Entry 1FRL (X-ray diffraction, 2.30 A resolution); this record covers chain A.

Chain A:
Protein: Ferredoxin
From: Azotobacter vinelandii
UniProt: P00214 (FER1_AZOVI); numbering as in UniProt (aligned over 1-106)
Chain sequence (106 residues; row label = number of the first residue in the row):
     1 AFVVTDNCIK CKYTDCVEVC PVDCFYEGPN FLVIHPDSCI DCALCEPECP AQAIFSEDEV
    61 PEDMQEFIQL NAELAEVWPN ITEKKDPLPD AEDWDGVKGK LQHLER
Construct notes: conflict Ser38 (Glu in P00214)
Bound ions: 3Fe-4S cluster Fe: Cys8, Cys16, Cys49; 4Fe-4S cluster Fe: Cys20, Cys39, Cys42, Cys45
Residues lining bound ligands:
  - 3Fe-4S cluster (F3S): Val4, Cys8, Cys11, Lys12, Tyr13, Thr14, Asp15, Cys16, Leu32, Cys49, Pro50, Ala51, Ala53, Ile54
  - 4Fe-4S cluster (SF4): Phe2, Val19, Cys20, Pro21, Val22, Cys24, Phe25, Ile34, Cys39, Ile40, Asp41, Cys42, Ala43, Leu44, Cys45

In short:
Chain A binds 4Fe-4S cluster and 3Fe-4S cluster. Cys8, Cys16 and Cys49 form the 3Fe-4S cluster Fe site. The
4Fe-4S cluster Fe site is built by Cys20, Cys39, Cys42 and Cys45.
Chain A is Ferredoxin (Azotobacter vinelandii); the structure, Azotobacter vinelandii ferredoxin I: alteration
of individual surface charges and the [4FE-4S] cluster reduction potential, was determined by X-ray
diffraction together with 1FRH, 1FRI, 1FRJ, 1FRK and 1FRM from the same study.
